PDB entry 8U17 | X-ray diffraction, 3.10 A resolution | chains A and C of the 3 polymer chains in the assembly

# Chain A
Protein: Protein cereblon
Organism: Homo sapiens
UniProtKB: Q96SW2 (CRBN_HUMAN); residue numbers follow UniProt; this construct covers 70-442
Amino-acid sequence (373 residues; numbered 70 to 442; the number before each row is that of its first residue):
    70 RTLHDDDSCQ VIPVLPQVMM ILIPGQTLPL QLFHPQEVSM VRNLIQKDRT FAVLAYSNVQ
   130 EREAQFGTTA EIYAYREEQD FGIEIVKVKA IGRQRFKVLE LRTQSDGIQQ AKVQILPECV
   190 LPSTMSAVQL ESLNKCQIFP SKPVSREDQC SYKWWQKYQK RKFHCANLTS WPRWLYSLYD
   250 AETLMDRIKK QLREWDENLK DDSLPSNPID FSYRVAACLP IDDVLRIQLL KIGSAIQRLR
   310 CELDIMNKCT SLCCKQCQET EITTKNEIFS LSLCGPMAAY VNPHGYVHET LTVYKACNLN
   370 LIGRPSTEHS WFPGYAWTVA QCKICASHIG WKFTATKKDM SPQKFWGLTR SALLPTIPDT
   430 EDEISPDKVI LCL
Not modelled in the structure: 70-71, 126-132, 174-177, 214-219, 368-370, 428-442
Swiss-Prot annotation at these positions:
  - binding site (Zn(2+)): Cys-323, Cys-326, Cys-391, Cys-394
  - binding site ((S)-thalidomide): His-378, Trp-380, Trp-386
  - natural variant: Cys-391 (C391R: In MRT2)
  - mutagenesis: Tyr-384 (Y384A: Abolishes thalidomide-binding without affecting DCX protein ligase complex activity; when associated with A-386), Trp-386 (W386A: Abolishes thalidomide-binding without affecting DCX protein ligase complex activity; when associated with A-384 ...), Arg-419 to Leu-442 (Fails to rescue increased BK channel activity and decreased probability of neurotransmission in a mouse hippocampal neuron model)
Bound ions: Zn2+: Cys-323, Cys-326, Cys-391, Cys-394
Residues lining bound ligands: S-Pomalidomide (Y70): Val-350, Asn-351, Pro-352, His-353, Glu-377, His-378, Ser-379, Trp-380, Trp-386, Trp-400, Phe-402

# Chain C
Protein: Sal-like protein 4
Organism: Homo sapiens
UniProtKB: Q9UJQ4 (SALL4_HUMAN); residue numbers follow UniProt; this construct covers 370-454
Amino-acid sequence (86 residues; numbered 369 to 454; the number before each row is that of its first residue):
   369 SDVKPKDEAA LYKHKCKYCS KVFGTDSSLQ IHLRSHTGER PFVCSVCGHR FTTKGNLKVH
   429 FHRHPQVKAN PQLFAEFQDK VAAGNG
Not modelled in the structure: 369-380, 435-454
Sequence notes: expression tag (369)
Swiss-Prot annotation at these positions:
  - zinc finger: His-382 to His-404 (C2H2-type 2), Phe-410 to His-432 (C2H2-type 3)
  - cross-link (Glycyl lysine isopeptide (Lys-Gly)): Lys-372 (interchain with G-Cter in SUMO2), Lys-374 (interchain with G-Cter in SUMO1), Lys-436 (interchain with G-Cter in SUMO2)
Bound ions: Zn2+ site 1: Cys-384, Cys-387, His-400, His-404; Zn2+ site 2: Cys-412, Cys-415, His-428, His-432
Residues lining bound ligands: S-Pomalidomide (Y70): Val-411, Cys-412, Val-414, Cys-415, Gly-416
Reported in the primary citation:
  - mutagenesis - K389A: unchanged binding to CRBN:POM complex

# How chain A and chain C interact
Residue-residue contacts (19; chain A residue first):
  Phe-150(A) / Gly-392(C)
  Ile-152(A) / Val-390(C)
  Asn-351(A) / Ser-413(C)  hydrogen bond (side chain-backbone)
  Asn-351(A) / Val-414(C)
  His-353(A) / Cys-387(C)  hydrogen bond (side chain-backbone)
  His-353(A) / Ser-413(C)
  Tyr-355(A) / Ser-413(C)
  His-357(A) / Val-414(C)  hydrogen bond (side chain-backbone)
  Ile-371(A) / His-417(C)
  Trp-386(A) / Cys-415(C)
  Trp-386(A) / Gly-416(C)
  Val-388(A) / Cys-415(C)
  Val-388(A) / Gly-416(C)
  Cys-394(A) / Arg-431(C)  hydrogen bond (backbone-side chain)
  Ala-395(A) / Arg-431(C)  hydrogen bond (backbone-side chain)
  Ser-396(A) / Arg-431(C)  hydrogen bond
  His-397(A) / Cys-415(C)
  His-397(A) / His-432(C)
  Trp-400(A) / Cys-415(C)  hydrogen bond (side chain-backbone)
Interface residues without a listed pair, chain A (18 interface residues in all): Phe-102, Gly-151, Pro-352, Ser-420
Interface residues without a listed pair, chain C (15 interface residues in all): Ser-388, Lys-389, Phe-391, Phe-429, Pro-433
The authors on this interface:
  - specific contacts: Ser-420(A)/Pro-433(C)

# Summary
The interface between chain A and chain C involves 18 residues on one side and 15 on the other; the contacts
include 7 hydrogen bonds. Polar contacts include Asn-351(A)/Ser-413(C), His-353(A)/Cys-387(C) and
His-357(A)/Val-414(C). The paper describes a contact between Ser-420(A) and Pro-433(C). From the paper: K389A
of chain C leaves binding to CRBN:POM complex unchanged.
Chain A is Protein cereblon and chain C is Sal-like protein 4, both from Homo sapiens; the structure, The
ternary complex structure of DDB1-CRBN-SALL4(ZF1,2)-long bound to Pomalidomide, was determined by X-ray
diffraction (same publication as 8U15 and 8U16).
